PDB entry 6BNZ | X-ray diffraction, 1.45 A resolution | chain A

Chain A:
Name: Lactoylglutathione lyase
Source organism: Zea mays
Notes: EC 4.4.1.5
Reference sequence: B6TPH0 (B6TPH0_MAIZE); residues 1-290 here correspond to UniProt positions 26-315 (UniProt number = residue number + 25)
Amino-acid sequence (296 residues; numbered -5 to 290; the number before each row is that of its first residue; numbers below 1 keep their minus sign (Gly-5 is residue -5)):
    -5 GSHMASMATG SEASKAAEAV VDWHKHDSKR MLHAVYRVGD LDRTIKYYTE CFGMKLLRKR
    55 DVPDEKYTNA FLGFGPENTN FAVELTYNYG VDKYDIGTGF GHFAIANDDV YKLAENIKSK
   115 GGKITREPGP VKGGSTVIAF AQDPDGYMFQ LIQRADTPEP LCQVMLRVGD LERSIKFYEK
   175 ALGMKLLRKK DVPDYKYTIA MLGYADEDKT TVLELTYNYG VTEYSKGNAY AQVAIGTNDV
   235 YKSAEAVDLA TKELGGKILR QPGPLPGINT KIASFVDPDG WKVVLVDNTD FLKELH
Not modelled in the structure: -5 to 13
Sequence notes: expression tag (-5 to 0); engineered mutation Gln144 (Glu169 in B6TPH0)
Metal / ion sites: Co2+: His96, Gln144, Gln157, Glu208
Ligand contacts: glutathione (GSH): Arg120, Val125, Lys126, Ile132, Phe134, Gln144, Met159, Arg161, Tyr191, Glu208, Thr210, Asn212
Reported in the primary citation:
  - mutagenesis - E144Q: abolished catalytic activity
  - Co2+ coordination: His96, Gln144, Gln157, Glu208
  - binding site for glutathione: Arg120, Arg161, Tyr191, Asn212
  - catalytic residues: Glu208 (proposed by the authors, not directly observed)

Summary:
Chain A binds glutathione. The Co2+ site is built by His96, Gln144, Gln157 and Glu208. The paper reports the
catalytic residue Glu208; E144Q abolishes catalytic activity.
Chain A is Lactoylglutathione lyase (Zea mays); the structure, Crystal structure of E144Q-glyoxalase I mutant
from Zea mays in space group P4(1)2(1)2, was determined by X-ray diffraction together with 6BNN and 6BNX from
the same study.
